PDB entry 6WVW | X-ray diffraction, 2.11 A resolution | chains A and D of the 4 polymer chains in the assembly

# Chain A
Name: Vesicle-associated membrane protein 2
From: Rattus norvegicus
Reference sequence: P63045 (VAMP2_RAT); numbering as in UniProt (aligned over 28-89)
Sequence (63 residues; row label = number of the first residue in the row):
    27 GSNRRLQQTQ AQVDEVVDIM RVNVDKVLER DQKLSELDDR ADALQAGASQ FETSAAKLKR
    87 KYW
Disordered / not traced: 27
Differences from the reference sequence: expression tag (27)
Curated features (UniProtKB/Swiss-Prot):
  - site ((Microbial infection) Cleavage): Gln-58, Lys-59, Lys-59, Leu-60, Arg-66, Ala-67, Gln-76, Phe-77, Ala-81, Ala-82

# Chain D
Name: Synaptosomal-associated protein 25
From: Rattus norvegicus
Reference sequence: P60881 (SNP25_RAT), isoform P60881-2; residue numbers follow UniProt; this construct covers 141-204
Sequence (64 residues; each row starts with the number of its first residue):
   141 ARENEMDENL EQVSGIIGNL RHMALDMGNE IDTQNRQIDR IMEKADSNKT RIDEANQRAT
   201 KMLG
Disordered / not traced: 204
Bound ions: Ca2+: Gln-177 (shared with 2 residues of chain C)
Curated features (UniProtKB/Swiss-Prot):
  - site ((Microbial infection) Cleavage): Arg-180, Ile-181, Gln-197, Arg-198
  - modified residue (Phosphoserine): Ser-154, Ser-187
Reported in the primary citation:
  - mutagenesis - I192N, A199G: decreased stability
  - disease-associated variants - D166Y (40 fold): increased signaling
  - disease-associated variants - D166Y, I192N, A199G: decreased signaling
  - disease-associated variants - Q174*, I192N: abolished signaling

# Chain A / chain D interface
Contacting residue pairs (45):
  Arg-31(A) / Glu-151(D)  salt bridge
  Leu-32(A) / Leu-150(D)  hydrophobic
  Gln-38(A) / Ser-154(D)  hydrogen bond
  Gln-38(A) / Ile-157(D)
  Val-39(A) / Ile-157(D)  hydrophobic
  Glu-41(A) / Arg-161(D)  salt bridge
  Val-42(A) / Ile-157(D)  hydrophobic
  Val-42(A) / Arg-161(D)
  Ile-45(A) / Ala-164(D)  hydrophobic
  Ile-45(A) / Leu-165(D)  hydrophobic
  Met-46(A) / Ala-164(D)  hydrophobic
  Asn-49(A) / Ala-164(D)  hydrogen bond (side chain-backbone)
  Asn-49(A) / Met-167(D)
  Asn-49(A) / Gly-168(D)
  Lys-52(A) / Gly-168(D)
  Lys-52(A) / Ile-171(D)
  Lys-52(A) / Asp-172(D)  salt bridge
  Lys-52(A) / Asn-175(D)  hydrogen bond (backbone-side chain)
  Arg-56(A) / Gln-174(D)  hydrogen bond
  Arg-56(A) / Asn-175(D)
  Lys-59(A) / Asn-175(D)
  Lys-59(A) / Ile-178(D)
  Lys-59(A) / Asp-179(D)  salt bridge
  Lys-59(A) / Met-182(D)
  Leu-60(A) / Ile-178(D)  hydrophobic
  Glu-62(A) / Met-182(D)
  Leu-63(A) / Ile-181(D)  hydrophobic
  Leu-63(A) / Met-182(D)
  Arg-66(A) / Met-182(D)
  Leu-70(A) / Asn-188(D)
  Leu-70(A) / Lys-189(D)
  Leu-70(A) / Ile-192(D)  hydrophobic
  Gly-73(A) / Ile-192(D)
  Gly-73(A) / Asn-196(D)  hydrogen bond (backbone-side chain)
  Ala-74(A) / Ile-192(D)
  Gln-76(A) / Asn-196(D)
  Phe-77(A) / Ala-195(D)  hydrophobic
  Phe-77(A) / Asn-196(D)  hydrogen bond (backbone-side chain)
  Ser-80(A) / Ala-199(D)
  Ser-80(A) / Leu-203(D)
  Lys-83(A) / Leu-203(D)
  Leu-84(A) / Ala-199(D)  hydrophobic
  Leu-84(A) / Leu-203(D)  hydrophobic
  Lys-87(A) / Met-202(D)
  Tyr-88(A) / Met-202(D)
Other interface residues (no listed pair), chain A (28 interface residues in all): Thr-35, Val-53
Other interface residues (no listed pair), chain D (29 interface residues in all): Gly-158, Leu-160, Ala-185, Thr-200

# In short
The interface between chain A and chain D involves 28 residues on one side and 29 on the other, with 6
hydrogen bonds and 4 salt bridges. Polar contacts include Arg-31(A)/Glu-151(D), Glu-41(A)/Arg-161(D) and
Lys-52(A)/Asp-172(D). From the paper: D166Y, I192N and A199G of chain D reduce signaling; I192N and A199G of
chain D reduce stability.
Here chain A is Vesicle-associated membrane protein 2 and chain D is Synaptosomal-associated protein 25, both
from Rattus norvegicus. Entry 6WVW (Crystal structure of the R59P-SNAP25 containing SNARE complex) was
determined by X-ray diffraction.
